Entry 3F92 (X-ray diffraction, 2.23 A resolution); this record covers chain A.

== Chain A ==
Molecule: Ubiquitin-conjugating enzyme E2 K
Source organism: Homo sapiens
Notes: EC 2.3.2.23
UniProt: P61086 (UBE2K_HUMAN); numbering as in UniProt (aligned over 1-200)
Chain sequence (253 residues; row label = number of the first residue in the row; numbers below 1 keep their minus sign (Met-52 is residue -52)):
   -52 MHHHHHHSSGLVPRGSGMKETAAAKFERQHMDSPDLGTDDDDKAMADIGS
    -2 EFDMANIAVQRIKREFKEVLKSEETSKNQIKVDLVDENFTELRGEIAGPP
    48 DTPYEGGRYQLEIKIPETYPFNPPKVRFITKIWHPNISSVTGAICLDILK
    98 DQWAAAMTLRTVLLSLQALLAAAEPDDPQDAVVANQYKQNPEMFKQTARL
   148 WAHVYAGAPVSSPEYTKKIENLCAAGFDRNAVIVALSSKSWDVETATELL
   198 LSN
Disordered / not traced: -52 to -2
Sequence notes: initiating methionine (-52); expression tag (-51 to 0); engineered mutation Ala172 (Met in P61086)
Bound ions: Ca2+ near Asp0 (its only coordinating residue here)
From the paper describing this entry:
  - Ca2+ coordination: Asp0, Glu20
  - conformationally variable residues (side-chain flip): Lys97
  - contacts within the chain: Thr144-Trp188 (hydrogen bond), Trp148-Ser184 (hydrogen bond), Tyr152-Asn177 (hydrogen bond)
  - catalytic residues: Cys92 (citing earlier work)

== Summary ==
The paper reports the catalytic residue Cys92; Ca2+ coordination by Asp0 and Glu20.
Chain A is Ubiquitin-conjugating enzyme E2 K (Homo sapiens); the structure, Crystal structure of
ubiquitin-conjugating enzyme E2-25kDa (Huntington Interacting Protein 2) M172A mutant crystallized at pH 8.5,
was determined by X-ray diffraction together with 3E46 from the same study.
